Entry 4YTF (X-ray diffraction, 1.78 A resolution); this record covers chain A.

# Chain A
Molecule: Tyrosine-protein kinase JAK2
Organism: Homo sapiens
Notes: EC 2.7.10.2
Reference sequence: O60674 (JAK2_HUMAN); residue numbers follow UniProt; this construct covers 842-1132
Chain sequence (296 residues; row label = number of the first residue in the row):
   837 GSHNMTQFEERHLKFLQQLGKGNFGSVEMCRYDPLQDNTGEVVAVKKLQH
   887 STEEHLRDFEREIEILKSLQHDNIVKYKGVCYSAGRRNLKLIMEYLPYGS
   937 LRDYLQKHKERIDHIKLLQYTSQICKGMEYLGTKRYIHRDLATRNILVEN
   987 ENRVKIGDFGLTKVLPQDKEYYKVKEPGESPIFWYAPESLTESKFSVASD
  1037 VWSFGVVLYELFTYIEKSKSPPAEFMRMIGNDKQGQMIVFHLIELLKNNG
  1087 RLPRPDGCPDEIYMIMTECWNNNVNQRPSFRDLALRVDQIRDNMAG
Not modelled in the structure: 837-841, 859-860, 920-921, 1131-1132
Differences from the reference sequence: expression tag (837-841)
Modified positions: Tyr-1007 (O-phosphotyrosine; PTR); Tyr-1008 (O-phosphotyrosine; PTR)
Curated features (UniProtKB/Swiss-Prot):
  - active site: Asp-976 (Proton acceptor)
  - binding site (ATP): Leu-855 to Val-863, Lys-882
  - modified residue (Phosphotyrosine): Tyr-868, Tyr-966, Tyr-972, Tyr-1007, Tyr-1008
  - mutagenesis: Lys-882 (K882E: Loss of ability to up-regulate potassium voltage-gated channel activity of KCNA3)
Ligand contacts: 4HZ (N~2~-[2-(5-chloro-1H-pyrrolo[2,3-b]pyridin-3-yl)-5-fluoropyrimidin-4-yl]-N-(2,2,2-trifluoroethyl)-L-alaninamide): Leu-855, Gly-856, Lys-857, Gly-858, Val-863, Ala-880, Val-911, Met-929, Glu-930, Tyr-931, Leu-932, Gly-935, Ser-936, Asp-939, Arg-980, Asn-981, Ile-982, Leu-983, Gly-993, Asp-994

# Overview
Ligands of chain A: compound 4HZ. UniProt lists active-site residue Asp-976, 10 ATP-binding residues and one
mutagenesis site.
Chain A is Tyrosine-protein kinase JAK2 (Homo sapiens); the structure, Discovery of VX-509 (Decernotinib): A
Potent and Selective Janus kinase (JAK) 3 Inhibitor for the Treatment ..., was determined by X-ray diffraction
together with 4YTC, 4YTH and 4YTI from the same study.
